5BR8 - chains A and E of the 21 polymer chains in the assembly; structure by X-ray diffraction, 3.40 A resolution.

[Chain A]
Molecule: 16S ribosomal RNA
Source organism: Thermus thermophilus (strain HB8 / ATCC 27634 / DSM 579)
Sequence (1522 nucleotides; numbered 0 to 1544 plus 19 insertion-coded residues; 42 numbers in that range are skipped by the numbering (no residue carries them; nothing is unmodelled there); the number before each row is that of its first residue; a row labelled like 190A-190L holds insertion residues (190A, then the next letters in order); numbering starts at 0):
     0 UUUGUUGGAG AGUUUGAUCC UGGCUCAGGG UGAACGCUGG CGGCGUGCCU AAGACAUGCA
    60 AGUCGUGCGG G
    73 CCGCGGGGUU UU
    88 ACUCCG
    95 UGGUC
   101 AGCGGCGGAC GGGUGAGUAA CGCGUGGGU
  129A G
   130 ACCUACCCGG AAGAGGGGGA CAACCCGGGG AAACUCGGGC UAAUCCCCCA UGUGGACCCG
   190 C
190A-190L CCCUUGGGGUGU
   191 GUCCAAAGGG CUUU
   216 GCCCGCUUCC GGAUGGGCCC GCGUCCCAUC AGCUAGUUGG UGGGGUAAUG GCCCACCAAG
   276 GCGACGACGG GUAGCCGGUC UGAGAGGAUG GCCGGCCACA GGGGCACUGA GACACGGGCC
   336 CCACUCCUAC GGGAGGCAGC AGUUAGGAAU CUUCCGCAAU GGGCGCAAGC CUGACGGAGC
   396 GACGCCGCUU GGAGGAAGAA GCCCUUCGGG GUGUAAACUC CUGAA
   442 CCCGGGACGA AACCCCCGAC GA
   474 GGGGACUGAC GGUACCGGG
   494 GUAAUAGCGC CGGCCAACUC CGUGCCAGCA GCCXCGGUAA UACGGAGGGC GCGAGCGUUA
   554 CCCGGAUUCA CUGGGCGUAA AGGGCGUGUA GGCGGCCUGG GGCGUCCCAU GUGAAAGACC
   614 ACGGCUCAAC CGUGGGGGAG CGUGGGAUAC GCUCAGGCUA GACGGUGGGA GAGGGUGGUG
   674 GAAUUCCCGG AGUAGCGGUG AAAUGCGCAG AUACCGGGAG GAACGCCGAU GGCGAAGGCA
   734 GCCACCUGGU CCACCCGUGA CGCUGAGGCG CGAAAGCGUG GGGAGCAAAC CGGAUUAGAU
   794 ACCCGGGUAG UCCACGCCCU AAACGAUGCG CGCUAGGUCU CUGGGUCU
   848 CCUGGGGGCC GAAGCUAACG CGUUAAGCGC GCCGCCUGGG GAGUACGGCC GCAAGGCUGA
   908 AACUCAAAGG AAUUGACGGG GGCCCGCACA AGCGGUGGAG CAUGUGGUUU AAUUCGAAGX
   968 AACGCGAAGA ACCUUACCAG GCCUUGACAU GCUAGG
 1003A G
  1004 AACCCGGGUG AAAGCCUGGG GUGCCCC
1030A-1030D GCGA
  1031 GGGGAGCCCU AGCACAGGUG CUGCAUGGCC GUCGUCAGCU CGUGCCGUGA GGUGUUGGGU
  1091 UAAGUCCCGC AACGAGCGCA ACCCCCGCCG UUAGUUGCCA GCGGUUCGGC CGGGCACUCU
  1151 AACGGGACUG CCCGCGAAA
  1171 GCGGGAGGAA GGAGGGGACG ACGUCUGGUC AGCAUGGCCC UUACGGCCUG GGCGACACAC
  1231 GUGCUACAAU GCCCACUACA AAGCGAUGCC ACCCGGCAAC GGGGAGCUAA UCGCAAAAAG
  1291 GUGGGCCCAG UUCGGAUUGG GGUCUGCAAC CCGACCCCAU GAAGCCGGAA UCGCUAGUAA
  1351 UCGCGGAUCA G
 1361A C
  1362 CAUGCCGCGG UGAAUACGUU CCCGGGCCUU GUACACACXG CCXGUXACGC CAUGGGAGCG
  1422 GGCUCUACCC GAAGUCGCCG GG
  1446 AGCCUACGGG
  1459 CAGGCGCCGA GGGUAGGGCC CGUGACUGGG GCGAAGUCGU AACAAGGUAG CUGUACCGGA
  1519 AGGUGCGGCU GGAUCCACUC CUUUCU
Unresolved in the structure: 0-4, 1534-1538
Sequence notes: expression tag (1534-1544)
Modified / non-standard residues: PSU (pseudouridine-5'-monophosphate) at position 516, G7M (N7-methyl-guanosine-5'-monophosphate) at position 527, M2G (N2-dimethylguanosine-5'-monophosphate) at position 966, 5MC (5-methylcytidine-5'-monophosphate) at position 967, 2MG (2N-methylguanosine-5'-monophosphate) at position 1207, 5MC (5-methylcytidine-5'-monophosphate) at position 1400, 4OC (4n,o2'-methylcytidine-5'-monophosphate) at position 1402, 5MC (5-methylcytidine-5'-monophosphate) at position 1404, 5MC (5-methylcytidine-5'-monophosphate) at position 1407, UR3 (3-methyluridine-5'-monophoshate) at position 1498, MA6 (6N-dimethyladenosine-5'-monophoshate) at position 1518, MA6 (6N-dimethyladenosine-5'-monophoshate) at position 1519, PSU (pseudouridine-5'-monophosphate) at position 1540, PSU (pseudouridine-5'-monophosphate) at position 1541
Bound ions: Mg2+ site 1: U12, C526, A914; Mg2+ site 2 near G21 (its only coordinating residue here); Mg2+ site 3: C48, U49; Mg2+ site 4 near A53 (its only coordinating residue here); Mg2+ site 5: A59, U387; Mg2+ site 6: G61, U62, G105; Mg2+ site 7: G107, G324; Mg2+ site 8 near A109 (its only coordinating residue here); Mg2+ site 9 near G113 (its only coordinating residue here); Mg2+ site 10: G117, A288; Mg2+ site 11: C121, U125; Mg2+ site 12 near G147 (its only coordinating residue here); 92 more Mg2+ sites not listed
Residues lining bound ligands:
  - paromomycin (PAR), molecule 1: G31, C47, C48, A50, A51, G52, A53, G113, U114, G115, A353, C355, A356, G357, U358, U359, A360, G361, U365, C366
  - paromomycin (PAR), molecule 2: G567, G568, C569, G570, G575, G821, C862, G874, C875, C877, C879, C880
  - paromomycin (PAR), molecule 3: G610, A611, C612, C613, A614, A622, C623, C624, G625, U626
  - paromomycin (PAR), molecule 4: G661, G662, A663, G664, G666, G667, C739, U740, G741, G742, U743
  - paromomycin (PAR), molecule 5: U669, G670, G671, U672, G673, G714, A715, A716, C717, C805, C806
  - paromomycin (PAR), molecule 6: G1405, U1406, 5MC_1407, A1408, C1409, G1489, C1490, G1491, A1492, A1493, G1494, U1495, C1496

[Chain E]
Molecule: 30S ribosomal protein S5
Source organism: Thermus thermophilus (strain HB8 / ATCC 27634 / DSM 579)
UniProt: Q5SHQ5 (RS5_THET8); residue numbers follow UniProt; this construct covers 1-162
Sequence (162 residues; each row starts with the number of its first residue):
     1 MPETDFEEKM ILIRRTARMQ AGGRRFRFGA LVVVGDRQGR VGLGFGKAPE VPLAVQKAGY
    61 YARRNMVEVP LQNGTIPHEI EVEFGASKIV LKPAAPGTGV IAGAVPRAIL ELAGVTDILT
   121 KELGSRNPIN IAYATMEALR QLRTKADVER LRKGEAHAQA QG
Unresolved in the structure: 1-4, 156-162

[Interface between chain A and chain E]
Pairs across the interface - 77 pairs, chain A then chain E:
  U5(A) - Ala95(E)  base contact
  G6(A) - Ala94(E)  base contact
  G6(A) - Ala95(E)  hydrogen bond to the base
  G6(A) - Thr98(E)  hydrogen bond to the base
  G6(A) - Leu119(E)  base contact
  G7(A) - Lys92(E)  hydrogen bond to the base
  G7(A) - Ile101(E)  sugar contact
  G7(A) - Thr120(E)  hydrogen bond to the sugar
  G7(A) - Lys121(E)  base contact
  A8(A) - Ile101(E)  phosphate contact
  A8(A) - Ala102(E)  hydrogen bond to the sugar
  A8(A) - Gly103(E)  sugar contact
  A8(A) - Arg107(E)  base contact
  A8(A) - Thr120(E)  sugar contact
  G9(A) - Lys121(E)  salt bridge to the phosphate
  G9(A) - Glu122(E)  hydrogen bond to the phosphate
  G9(A) - Arg126(E)  base contact
  A10(A) - Arg126(E)  salt bridge to the phosphate
  G15(A) - Ala17(E)  hydrogen bond to the base
  G15(A) - Met19(E)  sugar contact
  G15(A) - Arg24(E)  hydrogen bond to the sugar
  A16(A) - Thr16(E)  sugar contact
  A16(A) - Ala17(E)  hydrogen bond to the sugar
  U17(A) - Arg14(E)  phosphate contact
  U17(A) - Thr16(E)  sugar contact
  C18(A) - Arg14(E)  salt bridge to the phosphate
  C18(A) - Asn127(E)  hydrogen bond to the phosphate
  C18(A) - Asn130(E)  phosphate contact
  C19(A) - Ala86(E)  phosphate contact
  C19(A) - Ser125(E)  hydrogen bond to the phosphate
  C19(A) - Asn127(E)  hydrogen bond to the phosphate
  C19(A) - Asn130(E)  hydrogen bond to the phosphate
  U20(A) - Ala86(E)  phosphate contact
  A559(A) - Lys121(E)  salt bridge to the phosphate
  A559(A) - Arg126(E)  salt bridge to the phosphate
  U560(A) - Leu123(E)  base contact
  A864(A) - Gly85(E)  phosphate contact
  U921(A) - Arg18(E)  sugar contact
  U921(A) - Met19(E)  hydrogen bond to the sugar
  G922(A) - Met19(E)  sugar contact
  G922(A) - Gln20(E)  sugar contact
  G922(A) - Ala21(E)  phosphate contact
  A923(A) - Ala21(E)  phosphate contact
  C1069(A) - Gln20(E)  phosphate contact
  U1070(A) - Arg18(E)  salt bridge to the phosphate
  U1070(A) - Gln20(E)  phosphate contact
  U1070(A) - Arg25(E)  salt bridge to the phosphate
  C1071(A) - Arg27(E)  salt bridge to the phosphate
  G1072(A) - Pro49(E)  phosphate contact
  G1072(A) - Lys57(E)  salt bridge to the phosphate
  U1073(A) - Lys57(E)  salt bridge to the phosphate
  G1074(A) - Tyr60(E)  phosphate contact
  G1074(A) - Tyr61(E)  hydrogen bond to the phosphate
  G1077(A) - Lys47(E)  hydrogen bond to the base
  U1078(A) - Phe84(E)  sugar contact
  U1078(A) - Ile129(E)  sugar contact
  U1078(A) - Asn130(E)  hydrogen bond to the sugar
  U1078(A) - Tyr133(E)  phosphate contact
  G1079(A) - Arg14(E)  hydrogen bond to the phosphate
  G1079(A) - Tyr133(E)  hydrogen bond to the phosphate
  A1080(A) - Arg14(E)  salt bridge to the phosphate
  A1080(A) - Thr16(E)  hydrogen bond to the phosphate
  A1080(A) - Ala17(E)  sugar contact
  A1080(A) - Phe45(E)  phosphate contact
  A1080(A) - Lys47(E)  phosphate contact
  G1081(A) - Thr16(E)  hydrogen bond to the phosphate
  G1081(A) - Ala17(E)  phosphate contact
  G1081(A) - Arg18(E)  phosphate contact
  G1081(A) - Arg27(E)  phosphate contact
  C1192(A) - Gln20(E)  base contact
  C1192(A) - Arg25(E)  hydrogen bond to the base
  G1193(A) - Arg25(E)  hydrogen bond to the sugar
  U1194(A) - Gly22(E)  sugar contact
  A1396(A) - Met19(E)  base contact
  C1397(A) - Arg24(E)  salt bridge to the phosphate
  A1398(A) - Gln20(E)  base contact
  A1398(A) - Gly22(E)  base contact
Interface residues without a listed pair, chain A (37 interface residues in all): G558, G1082
Interface residues without a listed pair, chain E (44 interface residues in all): Arg15, Gly23, Ala48, Ser87, Pro93

[In short]
37 residues of chain A face 44 of chain E across their interface; the contacts include 23 hydrogen bonds and
12 salt bridges. Among the polar pairs are G6(A)-Ala95(E), G6(A)-Thr98(E) and G7(A)-Lys92(E). Chain A binds 6
copies of paromomycin.
Chain A is 16S ribosomal RNA and chain E is 30S ribosomal protein S5, both from Thermus thermophilus (strain
HB8 / ATCC 27634 / DSM 579); the structure, Ambient-temperature crystal structure of 30S ribosomal subunit
from Thermus thermophilus in complex with paromomycin, was determined by X-ray diffraction.
